6Z47 - chains A and C of the 8 polymer chains in the assembly; structure by electron microscopy, 6.30 A resolution (low resolution: residue-level contacts below are approximate; hydrogen-bond / salt-bridge calls are withheld).

[Chain A]
Molecule: Myosin heavy chain 11
Organism: Meleagris gallopavo
UniProtKB: G1N5L2 (G1N5L2_MELGA); aligned to UniProt positions 1-1979 over residues 1-1979 (the alignment contains insertions or deletions, so no single offset holds)
Sequence (1979 residues; numbered 1 to 1979; the number before each row is that of its first residue):
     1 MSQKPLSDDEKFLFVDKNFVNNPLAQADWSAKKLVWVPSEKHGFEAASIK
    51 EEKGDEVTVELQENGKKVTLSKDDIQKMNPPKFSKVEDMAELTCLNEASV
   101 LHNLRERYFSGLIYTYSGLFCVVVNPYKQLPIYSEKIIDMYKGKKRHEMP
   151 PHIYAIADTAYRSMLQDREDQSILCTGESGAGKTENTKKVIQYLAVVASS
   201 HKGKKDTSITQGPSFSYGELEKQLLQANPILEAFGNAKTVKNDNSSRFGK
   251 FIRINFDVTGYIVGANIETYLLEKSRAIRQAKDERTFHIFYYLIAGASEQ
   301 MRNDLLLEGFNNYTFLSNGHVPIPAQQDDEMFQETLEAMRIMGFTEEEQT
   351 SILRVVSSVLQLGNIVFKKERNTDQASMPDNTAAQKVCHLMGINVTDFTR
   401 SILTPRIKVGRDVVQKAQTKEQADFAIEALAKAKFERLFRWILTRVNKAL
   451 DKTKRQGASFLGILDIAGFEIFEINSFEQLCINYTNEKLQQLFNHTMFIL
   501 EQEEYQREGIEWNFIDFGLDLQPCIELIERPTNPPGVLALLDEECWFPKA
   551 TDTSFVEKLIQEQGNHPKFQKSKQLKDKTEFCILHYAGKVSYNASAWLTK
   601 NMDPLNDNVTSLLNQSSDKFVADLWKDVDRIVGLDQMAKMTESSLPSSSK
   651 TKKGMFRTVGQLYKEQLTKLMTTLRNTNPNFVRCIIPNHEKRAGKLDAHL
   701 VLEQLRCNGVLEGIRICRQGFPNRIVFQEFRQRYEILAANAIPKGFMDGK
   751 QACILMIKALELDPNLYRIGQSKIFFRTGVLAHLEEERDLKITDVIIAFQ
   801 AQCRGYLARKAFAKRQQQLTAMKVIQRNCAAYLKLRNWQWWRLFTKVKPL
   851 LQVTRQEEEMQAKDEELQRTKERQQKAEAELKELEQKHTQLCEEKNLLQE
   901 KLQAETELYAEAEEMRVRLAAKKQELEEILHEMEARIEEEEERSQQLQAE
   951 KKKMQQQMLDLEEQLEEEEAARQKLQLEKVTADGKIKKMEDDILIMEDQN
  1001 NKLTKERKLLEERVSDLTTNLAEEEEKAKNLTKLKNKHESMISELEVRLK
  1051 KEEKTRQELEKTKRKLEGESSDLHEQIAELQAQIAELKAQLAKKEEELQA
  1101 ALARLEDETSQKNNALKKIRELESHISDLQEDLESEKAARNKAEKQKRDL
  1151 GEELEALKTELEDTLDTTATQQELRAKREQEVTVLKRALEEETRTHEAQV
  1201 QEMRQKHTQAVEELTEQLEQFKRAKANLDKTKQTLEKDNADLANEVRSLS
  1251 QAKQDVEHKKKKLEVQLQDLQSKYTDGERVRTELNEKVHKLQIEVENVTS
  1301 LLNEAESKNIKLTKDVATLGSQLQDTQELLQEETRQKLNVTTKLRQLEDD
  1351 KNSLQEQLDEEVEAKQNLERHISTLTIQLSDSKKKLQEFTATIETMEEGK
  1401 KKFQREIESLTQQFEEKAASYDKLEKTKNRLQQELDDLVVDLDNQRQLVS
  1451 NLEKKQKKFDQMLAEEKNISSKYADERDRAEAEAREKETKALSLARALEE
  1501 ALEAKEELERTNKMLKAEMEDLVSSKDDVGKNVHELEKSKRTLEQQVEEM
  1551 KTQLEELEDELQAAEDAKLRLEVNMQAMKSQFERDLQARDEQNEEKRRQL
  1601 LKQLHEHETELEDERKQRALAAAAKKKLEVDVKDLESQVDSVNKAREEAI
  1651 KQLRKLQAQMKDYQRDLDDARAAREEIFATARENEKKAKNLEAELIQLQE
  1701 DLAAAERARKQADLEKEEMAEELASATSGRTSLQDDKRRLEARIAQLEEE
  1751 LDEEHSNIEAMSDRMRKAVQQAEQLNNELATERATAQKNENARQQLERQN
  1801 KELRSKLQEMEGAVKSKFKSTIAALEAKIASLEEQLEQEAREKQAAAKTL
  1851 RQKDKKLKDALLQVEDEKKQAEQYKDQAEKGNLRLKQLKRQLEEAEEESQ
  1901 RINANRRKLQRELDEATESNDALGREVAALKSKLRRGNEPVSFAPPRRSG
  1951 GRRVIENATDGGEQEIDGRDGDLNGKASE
Not modelled in the structure: 1-29, 205-210, 635-655, 945-1979
Construct notes: conflict Gly-249 (Phe in G1N5L2), Lys-250 (Val in G1N5L2), Phe-251 (Leu in G1N5L2), 42 further conflict positions vs the reference (G1N5L2) not listed
Bound ions: Mg2+: Thr-184 (together with ADP, phosphate ion)
Ligand contacts: ADP (adenosine-5'-diphosphate): Ile-113, Asn-125, Pro-126, Tyr-127, Lys-128, Gln-129, Tyr-133, Glu-178, Ser-179, Gly-180, Ala-181, Gly-182, Lys-183, Thr-184, Glu-185, Asn-242, Asn-244

[Chain C]
Molecule: Myosin light chain smooth muscle isoform
Organism: Meleagris gallopavo
UniProtKB: Q6W5H0 (Q6W5H0_MELGA); residue numbers follow UniProt; this construct covers 1-151
Sequence (151 residues; numbered 1 to 151; the number before each row is that of its first residue):
     1 MCDFSEEQTAEFKEAFQLFDRTGDGKILYSQCGDVMRALGQNPTNAEVMK
    51 VLGNPKSDEMNLKTLNFEQFLPMMQTIAKNKDQGCFEDYVEGLRVFDKEG
   101 NGTVMGAEIRHVLVTLGEKMTEEEVEQLVAGHEDSNGCINYEELVRMVLS
   151 G
Not modelled in the structure: 1

[Chain A / chain C interface]
Pairs across the interface (53; chain A residue first):
  Arg-162(A) with His-111(C)
  Leu-165(A) with Ala-107(C)
  Gln-166(A) with Lys-98(C); Glu-108(C)
  Arg-168(A) with Met-105(C); Glu-108(C)
  Val-258(A) with Glu-133(C); Asp-134(C)
  Thr-259(A) with Ala-107(C); Arg-110(C); Glu-133(C)
  Tyr-261(A) with Arg-110(C)
  Gln-732(A) with Arg-94(C); Val-95(C); Asp-97(C); Lys-98(C)
  Asp-789(A) with Phe-96(C); Leu-116(C)
  Ile-792(A) with Phe-96(C)
  Thr-793(A) with Gly-117(C)
  Ile-797(A) with Thr-44(C); Gly-117(C)
  Ala-798(A) with Asn-42(C); Gln-83(C)
  Phe-799(A) with Gln-83(C); Asp-88(C); Tyr-89(C)
  Gln-800(A) with Leu-113(C); Glu-118(C); Met-120(C)
  Ala-801(A) with Asn-42(C)
  Gln-802(A) with Asn-42(C); Val-148(C); Leu-149(C); Gly-151(C)
  Cys-803(A) with Leu-128(C); Val-148(C)
  Arg-804(A) with Glu-118(C); Lys-119(C); Met-120(C); Glu-124(C)
  Gly-805(A) with Arg-37(C)
  Leu-807(A) with Glu-124(C); Gln-127(C)
  Arg-809(A) with Ala-38(C); Leu-39(C)
  Phe-812(A) with Phe-19(C); Asp-34(C); Ala-38(C)
  Arg-815(A) with Leu-18(C); Asp-20(C); Arg-21(C)
  Gln-816(A) with Leu-18(C)
Other interface residues (no listed pair), chain A (32 interface residues in all): Arg-733, Ile-736, Arg-788, Ile-796, Tyr-806, Ala-808, Leu-819
Other interface residues (no listed pair), chain C (44 interface residues in all): Val-35, Gly-40, Gln-41, Pro-43, Glu-122, Met-147, Ser-150

[Summary]
32 residues of chain A face 44 of chain C across their interface. Ligands of chain A: ADP.
Here chain A is Myosin heavy chain 11 and chain C is Myosin light chain smooth muscle isoform, both from
Meleagris gallopavo. Entry 6Z47 (Smooth muscle myosin shutdown state heads region) was determined by electron
microscopy.
